Entry 1XU8 (X-ray diffraction, 2.80 A resolution); this record covers chain A.

== Chain A ==
Protein: Maspin
Organism: Homo sapiens
Reference sequence: P36952 (MASP_HUMAN); residues 1-375 here = UniProt positions 1-375
Amino-acid sequence (380 residues; row label = number of the first residue in the row; numbers below 1 keep their minus sign (Met-4 is residue -4)):
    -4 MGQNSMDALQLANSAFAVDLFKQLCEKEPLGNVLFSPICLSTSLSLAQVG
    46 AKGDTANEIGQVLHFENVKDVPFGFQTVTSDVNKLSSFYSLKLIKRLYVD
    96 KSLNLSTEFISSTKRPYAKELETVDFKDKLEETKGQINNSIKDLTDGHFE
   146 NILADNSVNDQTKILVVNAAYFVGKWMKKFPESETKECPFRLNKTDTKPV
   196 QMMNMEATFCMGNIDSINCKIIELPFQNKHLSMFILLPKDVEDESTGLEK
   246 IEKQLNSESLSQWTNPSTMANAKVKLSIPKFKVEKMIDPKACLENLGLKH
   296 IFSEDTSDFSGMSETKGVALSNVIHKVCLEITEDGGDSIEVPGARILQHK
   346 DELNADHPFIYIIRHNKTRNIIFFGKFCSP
Disordered / not traced: -4 to -1, 333-343
Construct notes: cloning artifact (-4 to 0)
Curated features (UniProtKB/Swiss-Prot):
  - site: Arg340, Ile341 (Reactive bond homolog)
  - glycosylation (N-linked (GlcNAc...) asparagine): Asn99, Asn133, Asn188, Asn361
  - natural variant: Pro176 (S176P: this construct carries the variant), Leu187 (V187L: this construct carries the variant)

== In short ==
Chain A is Maspin (Homo sapiens); the structure, The 2.8 A structure of a tumour suppressing serpin, was
determined by X-ray diffraction (same publication as 1WZ9).
